PDB entry 4YDK | X-ray diffraction, 2.05 A resolution | chains H and L of the 3 polymer chains in the assembly

[Chain H]
Protein: Heavy chain of antibody C38-VRC16.01
Source organism: Homo sapiens
Notes: antibody fragment or engineered binder
Chain sequence (234 residues; numbered 1 to 218 plus 16 insertion-coded residues; the number before each row is that of its first residue; a row labelled like 82A-82C holds insertion residues (82A, then the next letters in order)):
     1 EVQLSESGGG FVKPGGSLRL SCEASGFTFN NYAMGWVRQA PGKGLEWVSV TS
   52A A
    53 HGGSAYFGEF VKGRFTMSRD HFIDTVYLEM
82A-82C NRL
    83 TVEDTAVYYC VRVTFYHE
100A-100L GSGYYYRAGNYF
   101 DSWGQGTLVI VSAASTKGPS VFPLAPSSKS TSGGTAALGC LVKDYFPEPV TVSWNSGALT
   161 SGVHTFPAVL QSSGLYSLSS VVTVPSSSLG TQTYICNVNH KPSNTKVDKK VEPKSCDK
Not modelled in the structure: 215-218
Disulfides: Cys22-Cys92, Cys140-Cys196

[Chain L]
Protein: Light chain of antibody C38-VRC16.01
Source organism: Homo sapiens
Notes: antibody fragment or engineered binder
Chain sequence (214 residues; each row starts with the number of its first residue):
     1 DIQMTQSPSS LSASIGDRVT ITCRASQDIA NYLNWYQKKS GTPPKLLIFG ATNLHHGVSP
    61 RFSGSGHGTH FSLTITNVQH EDFANYFCQQ SFQTVGSFGQ GTWVDIRRTV AAPSVFIFPP
   121 SDEQLKSGTA SVVCLLNNFY PREAKVQWKV DNALQSGNSQ ESVTEQDSKD STYSLSSTLT
   181 LSKADYEKHK VYACEVTHQG LSSPVTKSFN RGEC
Disulfides: Cys23-Cys88, Cys134-Cys194

[How chain H and chain L interact]
Contacting residue pairs (82; chain H residue first):
  Val37(H) with Phe98(L), hydrophobic
  Gln39(H) with Lys38(L)
  Gly44(H) with Phe87(L)
  Leu45(H) with Pro44(L), hydrophobic; Phe87(L); Phe98(L)
  Glu46(H) with Phe98(L)
  Trp47(H) with Val95(L), hydrophobic; Gly96(L); Phe98(L)
  Tyr58(H) with Thr94(L)
  Phe59(H) with Val95(L)
  Gly60(H) with Val95(L)
  Glu61(H) with Asp1(L), hydrogen bond (side chain-backbone)
  Tyr91(H) with Lys38(L); Pro43(L), hydrophobic; Pro44(L)
  Tyr98(H) with Tyr32(L); Leu33(L); Asn34(L), hydrogen bond; Gly50(L); Ser91(L), hydrogen bond
  His99(H) with Tyr32(L)
  Tyr100F(H) with Thr94(L), hydrogen bond (side chain-backbone)
  Ala100H(H) with Tyr32(L); Ser91(L); Phe92(L); Gln93(L)
  Gly100I(H) with Tyr32(L); Ser91(L), hydrogen bond (backbone-backbone)
  Asn100J(H) with Asn34(L), hydrogen bond (backbone-side chain); Ser91(L), hydrogen bond (backbone-side chain)
  Tyr100K(H) with Asn34(L); Tyr36(L); Leu46(L), hydrophobic; Phe49(L), hydrophobic
  Phe100L(H) with Tyr36(L), hydrogen bond (backbone-side chain); Leu46(L); Phe98(L), hydrophobic
  Asp101(H) with His55(L)
  Trp103(H) with Tyr36(L), hydrophobic; Pro44(L)
  Gly104(H) with Pro43(L)
  Gln105(H) with Pro43(L)
  Phe122(H) with Ser121(L); Glu123(L); Gln124(L)
  Pro123(H) with Ser121(L); Glu123(L)
  Leu124(H) with Phe118(L); Val133(L), hydrophobic
  Ala125(H) with Phe118(L)
  Ser128(H) with Cys214(L)
  Lys129(H) with Phe209(L); Glu213(L), salt bridge; Cys214(L)
  Ala137(H) with Phe116(L), hydrophobic; Phe118(L); Leu135(L), hydrophobic
  Leu141(H) with Ser131(L)
  Lys143(H) with Gln124(L); Ser131(L)
  His164(H) with Asn137(L); Asn138(L), hydrogen bond; Ser174(L), hydrogen bond
  Phe166(H) with Leu135(L), hydrophobic; Ser162(L); Thr164(L); Ser174(L); Leu175(L); Ser176(L)
  Pro167(H) with Ser162(L), hydrogen bond (backbone-side chain); Val163(L)
  Val169(H) with Gln160(L); Glu161(L)
  Leu170(H) with Gln160(L), hydrogen bond (backbone-side chain)
  Gln171(H) with Gln160(L)
  Ser179(H) with Ser176(L), hydrogen bond
  Val181(H) with Leu135(L), hydrophobic
  Thr183(H) with Asn137(L)
  Lys209(H) with Glu123(L), salt bridge
  Lys214(H) with Cys214(L)
Interface residues without a listed pair, chain H (48 interface residues in all): Arg100G, Thr135, Ala136, Leu138, Thr165
Interface residues without a listed pair, chain L (48 interface residues in all): Asn31, Gly41, Thr42, Gln89, Ser97, Gln100, Thr129

[In short]
The chain H/chain L interface involves 48 residues from each chain; the contacts include 13 hydrogen bonds and
2 salt bridges. Among the polar pairs are Lys129(H)-Glu213(L), Lys209(H)-Glu123(L) and Glu61(H)-Asp1(L).
Chain H is Heavy chain of antibody C38-VRC16.01 and chain L is Light chain of antibody C38-VRC16.01, both from
Homo sapiens; the structure, Crystal structure of broadly and potently neutralizing antibody C38-VRC16.01 in
complex with HIV-1 clade AE strain ..., was determined by X-ray diffraction, deposited together with 4YDI,
4YDJ, 4YDL and 4YE4.
